7RFC - chains A and C of the 3 polymer chains in the assembly; structure by X-ray diffraction, 3.24 A resolution.

# Chain A
Molecule: mAb1382 Heavy Chain
Source organism: Homo sapiens
Sequence (236 residues; numbered 1 to 225 plus 11 insertion-coded residues; the number before each row is that of its first residue; a row labelled like 82A-82C holds insertion residues (82A, then the next letters in order)):
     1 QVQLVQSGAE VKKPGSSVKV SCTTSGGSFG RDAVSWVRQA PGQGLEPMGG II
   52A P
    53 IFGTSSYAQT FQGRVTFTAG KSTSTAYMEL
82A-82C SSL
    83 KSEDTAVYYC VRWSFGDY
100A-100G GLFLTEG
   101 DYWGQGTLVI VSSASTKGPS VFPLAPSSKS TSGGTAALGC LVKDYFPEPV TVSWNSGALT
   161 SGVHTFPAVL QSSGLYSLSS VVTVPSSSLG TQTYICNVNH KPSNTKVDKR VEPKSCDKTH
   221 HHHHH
Unresolved in the structure: 129-133, 216-225
Disulfide bonds: Cys22-Cys92, Cys140-Cys196

# Chain C
Molecule: envelope glycoprotein E2
Source organism: Hepacivirus C
Notes: fragment: ectodomain
UniProt: A0A2P0NE26 (A0A2P0NE26_9HEPC); residues 384-645 here correspond to UniProt positions 214-475 (UniProt number = residue number - 170)
Sequence (262 residues; each row starts with the number of its first residue):
   384 STHVTGGTAS HTTRHFASLF SSGASQRVQL INTNGSWHIN RTALNCNDSL HTGFLAALFY
   444 THKFNASGCP ERMAHCRPID EFAQGWGPIT YAEGHGSDQR PYCWHYAPRQ CGTIPASQVC
   504 GPVYCFTPSP VVVGTTDRFG APTYTWGENE TDVLILNNTR PPQGNWFGCT WMNSTGFTKT
   564 CGGPPCNIGG VGNNTLTCPT DCFRKHPEAT YTKCGSGPWL TPRCLVDYPY RLWHYPCTVN
   624 FTIFKVRMYV GGVEHRLNAA CN
Unresolved in the structure: 384-420, 449-451, 476-482, 572-575
Disulfide bonds: Cys429-Cys503, Cys452-Cys620, Cys459-Cys486, Cys494-Cys564, Cys508-Cys552, Cys569-Cys597, Cys581-Cys585, Cys607-Cys644
Covalent attachments: N-acetylglucosamine (NAG) linked to Asn423, Asn430, Asn532, Asn540, Asn556, Asn623

# Chain A / chain C interface
Pairs across the interface (35):
  Gly30(A) - Trp529(C)
  Arg31(A) - Trp529(C)
  Ile53(A) - Leu427(C)
  Phe54(A) - Leu427(C)
  Phe54(A) - Cys429(C)
  Phe54(A) - Phe442(C)  hydrophobic
  Lys73(A) - Asn428(C)  hydrogen bond
  Ser74(A) - Glu531(C)  hydrogen bond
  Trp95(A) - Tyr443(C)
  Phe97(A) - Phe442(C)  hydrophobic
  Phe97(A) - Tyr443(C)
  Gly98(A) - Phe442(C)
  Gly98(A) - Tyr443(C)
  Asp99(A) - Phe442(C)  hydrogen bond (backbone-backbone)
  Asp99(A) - Tyr443(C)
  Asp99(A) - Thr444(C)
  Asp99(A) - His445(C)
  Tyr100(A) - Ala440(C)
  Tyr100(A) - Leu441(C)
  Tyr100(A) - Phe442(C)
  Tyr100(A) - Thr444(C)
  Tyr100(A) - Pro612(C)
  Tyr100(A) - Tyr613(C)  hydrophobic
  Tyr100(A) - Leu615(C)
  Gly100A(A) - Tyr613(C)
  Leu100B(A) - Ile422(C)
  Leu100B(A) - Thr425(C)
  Leu100B(A) - Pro505(C)  hydrophobic
  Leu100B(A) - Tyr613(C)  hydrogen bond (backbone-side chain)
  Phe100C(A) - Thr425(C)
  Phe100C(A) - Leu427(C)  hydrophobic
  Phe100C(A) - Leu441(C)  hydrophobic
  Phe100C(A) - Phe442(C)  hydrophobic
  Phe100C(A) - Tyr613(C)
  Thr100E(A) - Tyr443(C)
Other interface residues (no listed pair), chain A (16 interface residues in all): Thr56
Other interface residues (no listed pair), chain C (19 interface residues in all): Leu438, Trp616
From the paper, about this interface:
  - epitope / paratope residues, chain C: Leu438(C)

# In short
Chain A and chain C form an interface of 16 and 19 residues respectively, with 4 hydrogen bonds. Among the
polar pairs are Lys73(A)-Asn428(C), Ser74(A)-Glu531(C) and Leu100B(A)-Tyr613(C). Covalently linked
N-acetylglucosamine: at Asn423(C), Asn430(C), Asn532(C), Asn540(C), Asn556(C) and Asn623(C). The paper reports
the epitope/paratope residue Leu438(C).
Here chain A is mAb1382 Heavy Chain (Homo sapiens) and chain C is envelope glycoprotein E2 (Hepacivirus C).
Entry 7RFC (Crystal structure of broadly neutralizing antibody mAb1382 in complex with Hepatitis C virus
envelope glycoprotein E2 ...) was determined by X-ray diffraction, deposited together with 7RFB.
